Entry 5X8R (electron microscopy, 3.70 A resolution); this record covers chains i and a of the 26 polymer chains in the assembly.

[Chain i]
Molecule: 30S ribosomal protein S9, chloroplastic
Source organism: Spinacia oleracea
UniProtKB: P82278 (RR9_SPIOL); residue numbers follow UniProt; this construct covers 41-197
Amino-acid sequence (157 residues; numbered 41 to 197; the number before each row is that of its first residue):
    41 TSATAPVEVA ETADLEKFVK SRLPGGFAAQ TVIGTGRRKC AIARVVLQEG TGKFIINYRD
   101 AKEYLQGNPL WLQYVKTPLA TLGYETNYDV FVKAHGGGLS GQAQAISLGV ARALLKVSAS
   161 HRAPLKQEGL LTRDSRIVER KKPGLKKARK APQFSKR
Not modelled in the structure: 41-62, 196-197
Curated features (UniProtKB/Swiss-Prot):
  - modified residue: Thr-52 (N-acetylthreonine)

[Chain a]
Molecule: 16S rRNA
Source organism: Spinacia oleracea
Sequence (1491 nucleotides; row label = number of the first residue in the row):
     1 UCUCAUGGAG AGUUCGAUCC UGGCUCAGGA UGAACGCUGG CGGCAUGCUU AACACAUGCA
    61 AGUCGGACGG GAAGUGGUGU UUCCAGUGGC GGACGGGUGA GUAACGCGUA AGAACCUGCC
   121 CUUGGGAGGG GAACAACAGC UGGAAACGGC UGCUAAUACC CCGUAGGCUG AGAAGCAAAA
   181 GGAGGAAUCC GCCCGAGGAG GGGCUCGCGU CUGAUUAGCU AGUUGGUGAG GUAAUAGCUU
   241 ACCAAGGCGA UGAUCAGUAG CUGGUCCGAG AGGAUGAUCA GCCACACUGG GACUGAGACA
   301 CGGCCCAGAC UCCUACGGGA GGCAGCAGUG GGGAAUUUUC CGCAAUGGGC GAAAGCCUGA
   361 CGGAGCAAUG CCGCGUGGAG GCAGAAGGCC CACGGGUCGU GAACUUCUUU UCCCGGAGAA
   421 GAAGCAAUGA CGGUAUCCGG GGAAUAAGCA UCGGCUAACU CUGUGCCAGC AGCCGCGGUA
   481 AGACAGAGGA UGCAAGCGUU AUCCGGAAUG AUUGGGCGUA AAGCGUCUGU AGGUGGCUUU
   541 UUAAGUCCGC CGUCAAAUCC CAGGGCUCAA CCCUGGACAG GCGGUGGAAA CUACCAAGCU
   601 GGAGUACGGU AGGGGCAGAG GGAAUUUCCG GUGGAGCGGU GAAAUGCGUA GAGAUCGGAA
   661 AGAACACCAA CGGCGAAAGC ACUCUGCUGG GCCGACACUG ACACUGAGAG ACGAAAGCUA
   721 GGGGAGCGAA UGGGAUUAGA UACCCCAGUA GUCCUAGCCG UAAACGAUGG AUACUAGGCG
   781 CUGUGCGUAU CGACCCGUGC AGUGUUGUAG CUAACGCGUU AAGUAUCCCG CCUGGGGAGU
   841 ACGUUCGCAA GAAUGAAACU CAAAGGAAUU GACGGGGGCC CGCACAAGCG GUGGAGCAUG
   901 UGGUUUAAUU CGAUGCAAAG CGAAGAACCU UACCAGGGCU UGACAUGCCG CGAAUCCUCU
   961 UGAAAGAGAG GGGUGCCUUC GGGAACGCGG ACACAGGUGG UGCAUGGCUG UCGUCAGCUC
  1021 GUGCCGUAAG GUGUUGGGUU AAGUCCCGCA ACGAGCGCAA CCCUCGUGUU UAGUUGCCAA
  1081 CGUUGAGUUU GGAACCCUGA ACAGACUGCC GGUGAUAAGC CGGAGGAAGG UGAGGAUGAC
  1141 GUCAAGUCAU CAUGCCCCUU AUGCCCUGGG CGACACACGU GCUACAAUGG CCGGGACAAA
  1201 GGGUCGCGAU CCCGCGAGGG UGAGCUAACC CCAAAAACCC GUCCUCAGUU CGGAUUGCAG
  1261 GCUGCAACUC GCCUGCAUGA AGCCGGAAUC GCUAGUAAUC GCCGGUCAGC CAUACGGCGG
  1321 UGAAUUCGUU CCCGGGCCUU GUACACACCG CCCGUCACAC UAUGGGAGCU GGCCAUGCCC
  1381 GAAGUCGUUA CCUUAACCGC AAGGAGGGGG AUGCCGAAGG CAGGGCUAGU GACUGGAGUG
  1441 AAGUCGUAAC AAGGUAGCCG UACUGGAAGG UGCGGCUGGA UCACCUCCUU U
Not modelled in the structure: 1-2, 76-78, 1084-1086, 1489-1491

[Chain i / chain a interface]
Contacting residue pairs - 103 pairs, chain i then chain a:
  Ala-68(i) with A1079(a), sugar contact
  Gln-70(i) with C1078(a), hydrogen bond to the sugar; A1094(a), base contact
  Thr-75(i) with C1096(a), hydrogen bond to the phosphate
  Arg-77(i) with G1066(a), salt bridge to the phosphate; C1097(a), salt bridge to the phosphate
  Arg-78(i) with G1295(a), hydrogen bond to the base
  Lys-79(i) with G1319(a), salt bridge to the phosphate; G1320(a), phosphate contact
  Cys-80(i) with A1198(a), sugar contact; A1199(a), sugar contact; G1319(a), phosphate contact; G1320(a), phosphate contact
  Ile-82(i) with C1096(a), sugar contact
  Arg-84(i) with C1078(a), salt bridge to the phosphate; C1095(a), hydrogen bond to the base; C1096(a), hydrogen bond to the sugar
  Tyr-98(i) with A1079(a), phosphate contact
  Arg-99(i) with A1196(a), salt bridge to the phosphate
  Tyr-104(i) with A1196(a), sugar contact; C1197(a), sugar contact
  Gln-106(i) with G1195(a), base contact; C1238(a), hydrogen bond to the base; C1239(a), hydrogen bond to the sugar
  Trp-111(i) with G1322(a), hydrogen bond to the phosphate
  Lys-133(i) with A1079(a), phosphate contact
  His-135(i) with A1198(a), phosphate contact
  Gly-136(i) with A1198(a), hydrogen bond to the phosphate
  Gly-137(i) with C1197(a), hydrogen bond to the sugar; A1198(a), hydrogen bond to the sugar; G1320(a), phosphate contact
  Gly-138(i) with C1197(a), base contact; G1320(a), phosphate contact; U1321(a), phosphate contact
  Leu-139(i) with U1321(a), hydrogen bond to the phosphate
  Ser-140(i) with U1321(a), hydrogen bond to the phosphate; G1322(a), hydrogen bond to the phosphate
  Gly-141(i) with U1321(a), hydrogen bond to the phosphate
  Gln-142(i) with C1197(a), hydrogen bond to the sugar
  Arg-152(i) with U1067(a), phosphate contact; G1068(a), salt bridge to the phosphate
  Arg-162(i) with G1126(a), salt bridge to the phosphate; A1127(a), salt bridge to the phosphate
  Lys-166(i) with G1125(a), salt bridge to the phosphate; G1126(a), salt bridge to the phosphate
  Leu-171(i) with A1127(a), sugar contact
  Thr-172(i) with A1127(a), phosphate contact; A1128(a), phosphate contact
  Arg-173(i) with G1066(a), hydrogen bond to the phosphate; U1067(a), salt bridge to the phosphate; A1127(a), sugar contact
  Asp-174(i) with G1295(a), base contact
  Ser-175(i) with G1295(a), phosphate contact
  Arg-176(i) with G1295(a), base contact; G1320(a), salt bridge to the phosphate; U1321(a), salt bridge to the phosphate; G1322(a), base contact
  Ile-177(i) with C1065(a), sugar contact; G1295(a), sugar contact; U1296(a), phosphate contact
  Val-178(i) with U1296(a), phosphate contact; G1320(a), phosphate contact
  Glu-179(i) with G1134(a), sugar contact; U1296(a), hydrogen bond to the phosphate
  Arg-180(i) with G1135(a), hydrogen bond to the sugar; G1317(a), salt bridge to the phosphate; C1318(a), phosphate contact
  Lys-181(i) with G1316(a), salt bridge to the phosphate; G1317(a), phosphate contact; C1318(a), hydrogen bond to the phosphate
  Lys-182(i) with G1134(a), hydrogen bond to the phosphate; G1135(a), salt bridge to the phosphate; G1317(a), phosphate contact
  Pro-183(i) with G1316(a), phosphate contact; G1317(a), phosphate contact
  Gly-184(i) with G1316(a), hydrogen bond to the phosphate
  Leu-185(i) with G1316(a), phosphate contact
  Lys-186(i) with C1315(a), salt bridge to the phosphate
  Lys-187(i) with U1296(a), phosphate contact; A1297(a), phosphate contact; A1298(a), salt bridge to the phosphate; U1299(a), salt bridge to the phosphate
  Arg-189(i) with G1291(a), sugar contact; C1292(a), sugar contact; U1293(a), salt bridge to the phosphate; A1294(a), salt bridge to the phosphate; U1296(a), sugar contact; A1297(a), hydrogen bond to the phosphate
  Lys-190(i) with G1291(a), sugar contact; A1297(a), hydrogen bond to the phosphate; A1298(a), salt bridge to the phosphate
  Ala-191(i) with G1291(a), sugar contact
  Pro-192(i) with G1181(a), phosphate contact
  Gln-193(i) with G891(a), hydrogen bond to the base; U892(a), hydrogen bond to the sugar; U1180(a), hydrogen bond to the phosphate; G1181(a), hydrogen bond to the phosphate; C1290(a), sugar contact
  Phe-194(i) with C916(a), sugar contact; U1180(a), phosphate contact; C1290(a), sugar contact; G1291(a), phosphate contact
  Ser-195(i) with U1180(a), hydrogen bond to the phosphate
Interface residues without a listed pair, chain i (52 interface residues in all): Ile-73, Ala-188
Interface residues without a listed pair, chain a (50 interface residues in all): C1077, A1133, G1179, U1289

[Summary]
52 residues of chain i and 50 residues of chain a are in contact; the contacts include 29 hydrogen bonds and
22 salt bridges. Among the polar pairs are Arg-78(i)/G1295(a), Arg-84(i)/C1095(a) and Gln-106(i)/C1238(a).
Here chain i is 30S ribosomal protein S9, chloroplastic and chain a is 16S rRNA, both from Spinacia oleracea.
Entry 5X8R (Structure of the 30S small subunit of chloroplast ribosome from spinach) was determined by
electron microscopy, deposited together with 5X8P and 5X8T.
